Entry 6XAS (electron microscopy, 3.80 A resolution); this record covers chains K and H of the 15 polymer chains in the assembly.

== Chain K (and H) ==
Name: DNA-directed RNA polymerase subunit alpha
Source organism: Escherichia coli (strain K12)
Notes: EC 2.7.7.6; chain H of this document is another copy of the same molecule, construct and numbering; everything in this record applies to it too
UniProt: P0A7Z4 (RPOA_ECOLI); residue numbers follow UniProt; this construct covers 1-329
Amino-acid sequence (329 residues; each row starts with the number of its first residue):
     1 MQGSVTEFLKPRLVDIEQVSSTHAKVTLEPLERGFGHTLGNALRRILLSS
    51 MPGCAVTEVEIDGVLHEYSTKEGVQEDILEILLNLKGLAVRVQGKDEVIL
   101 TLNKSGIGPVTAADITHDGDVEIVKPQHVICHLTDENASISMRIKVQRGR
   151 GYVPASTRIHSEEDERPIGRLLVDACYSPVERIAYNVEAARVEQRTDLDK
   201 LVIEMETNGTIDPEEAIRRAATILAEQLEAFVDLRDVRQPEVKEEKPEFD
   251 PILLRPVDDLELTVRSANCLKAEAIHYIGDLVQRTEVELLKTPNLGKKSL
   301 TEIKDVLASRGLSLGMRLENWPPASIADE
Not modelled in the structure: 1-6, 235-263, 316-329 (chain H: 1-3, 159-169, 233-329)
UniProt features mapped onto this chain:
  - region: Glu-162 to Glu-165 (Required for interaction with Crp at class II promoters)
  - modified residue: Arg-265 (ADP-ribosylarginine), Lys-297 (N6-acetyllysine), Lys-298 (N6-acetyllysine)
  - mutagenesis: Arg-45 (R45C: In rpoA112; temperature-sensitive, blocks RNA polymerase assembly), Glu-162 to Glu-165 (5-fold decrease in CRP-class II promoter-dependent transcription), Glu-165 (E165K: 5-fold decrease in CRP-class II promoter-dependent transcription), Arg-191 (R191C: In rpoA101; temperature-sensitive)

== Chain K / chain H interface ==
Contacting residue pairs (57; chain K residue first):
  Glu-7(K) / Arg-150(H)
  Phe-8(K) / Arg-150(H)
  Phe-8(K) / Gln-227(H)
  Lys-10(K) / Glu-226(H)
  Lys-10(K) / Gln-227(H)
  Pro-11(K) / Gln-227(H)
  Pro-11(K) / Ala-230(H)
  Arg-12(K) / Ala-230(H)
  Leu-13(K) / Phe-231(H)  hydrophobic
  Leu-28(K) / Phe-231(H)  hydrophobic
  Arg-33(K) / Ser-50(H)
  Gly-34(K) / Arg-45(H)  hydrogen bond (backbone-side chain)
  Phe-35(K) / Ile-46(H)  hydrophobic
  Phe-35(K) / Ser-50(H)
  Phe-35(K) / Ile-223(H)  hydrophobic
  Phe-35(K) / Gln-227(H)
  His-37(K) / Arg-45(H)
  Thr-38(K) / Ala-42(H)
  Thr-38(K) / Arg-45(H)  hydrogen bond
  Thr-38(K) / Ile-46(H)
  Leu-39(K) / Leu-224(H)  hydrophobic
  Ala-42(K) / Thr-38(H)
  Arg-45(K) / Gly-34(H)  hydrogen bond (side chain-backbone)
  Arg-45(K) / His-37(H)
  Arg-45(K) / Thr-38(H)  hydrogen bond
  Ile-46(K) / Phe-35(H)  hydrophobic
  Ser-50(K) / Phe-8(H)
  Pro-52(K) / Val-5(H)  hydrophobic
  Arg-150(K) / Val-5(H)  hydrogen bond (side chain-backbone)
  Arg-150(K) / Glu-7(H)
  Arg-150(K) / Phe-8(H)
  Arg-218(K) / Ala-230(H)  hydrogen bond (side chain-backbone)
  Arg-218(K) / Phe-231(H)  hydrogen bond (side chain-backbone)
  Arg-219(K) / Thr-6(H)
  Ala-221(K) / Phe-231(H)  hydrophobic
  Ala-221(K) / Val-232(H)
  Thr-222(K) / Val-232(H)
  Ile-223(K) / Phe-8(H)  hydrophobic
  Ile-223(K) / Phe-35(H)  hydrophobic
  Leu-224(K) / Leu-39(H)  hydrophobic
  Leu-224(K) / Leu-228(H)  hydrophobic
  Ala-225(K) / Val-232(H)  hydrophobic
  Glu-226(K) / Lys-10(H)  salt bridge
  Gln-227(K) / Phe-8(H)
  Gln-227(K) / Leu-9(H)  hydrogen bond (side chain-backbone)
  Gln-227(K) / Phe-35(H)
  Leu-228(K) / Ala-221(H)
  Leu-228(K) / Leu-224(H)  hydrophobic
  Leu-228(K) / Ala-225(H)
  Phe-231(K) / Arg-218(H)
  Phe-231(K) / Ala-221(H)  hydrophobic
  Val-232(K) / Leu-13(H)
  Asp-233(K) / Leu-13(H)
  Asp-233(K) / Ile-16(H)
  Asp-233(K) / Glu-214(H)
  Asp-233(K) / Arg-218(H)  salt bridge
  Leu-234(K) / Leu-13(H)
Other interface residues (no listed pair), chain K (38 interface residues in all): Leu-9, Asn-41, Arg-148, Ile-217, Ala-230
Other interface residues (no listed pair), chain H (36 interface residues in all): Ser-4, Pro-11, Glu-32, Asn-41, Ser-49, Glu-229

== Overview ==
38 residues of chain K and 36 residues of chain H are in contact; the contacts include 8 hydrogen bonds and 2
salt bridges. Among the polar pairs are Glu-226(K)/Lys-10(H), Asp-233(K)/Arg-218(H) and Gly-34(K)/Arg-45(H).
Curated annotation (UniProt) lists 6 mutagenesis sites on chain K.
Chain K and chain H are both DNA-directed RNA polymerase subunit alpha (Escherichia coli (strain K12)); the
structure, CryoEM Structure of E. coli Rho-dependent Transcription Pre-termination Complex, was determined by
electron microscopy (same publication as 6XAV).
